Entry 1ARY (X-ray diffraction, 1.90 A resolution); this record covers chain A.

== Chain A ==
Name: Peroxidase
Source organism: 'Arthromyces ramosus'
Notes: EC 1.11.1.7
UniProt: P28313 (PER_ARTRA); residues 1-344 here correspond to UniProt positions 21-364 (UniProt number = residue number + 20)
Chain sequence (344 residues; numbered 1 to 344; the number before each row is that of its first residue):
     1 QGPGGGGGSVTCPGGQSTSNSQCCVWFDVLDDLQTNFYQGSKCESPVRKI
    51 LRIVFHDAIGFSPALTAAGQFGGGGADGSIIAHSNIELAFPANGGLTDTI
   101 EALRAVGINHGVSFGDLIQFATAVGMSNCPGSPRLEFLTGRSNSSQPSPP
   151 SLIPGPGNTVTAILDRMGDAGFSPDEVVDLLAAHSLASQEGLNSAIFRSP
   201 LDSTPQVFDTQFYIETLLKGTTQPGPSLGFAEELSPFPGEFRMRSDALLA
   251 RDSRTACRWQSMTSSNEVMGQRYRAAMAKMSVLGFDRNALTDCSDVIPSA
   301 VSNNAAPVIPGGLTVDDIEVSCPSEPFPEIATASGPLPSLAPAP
Not modelled in the structure: 1-8
Disulfides: Cys-12/Cys-24, Cys-23/Cys-293, Cys-43/Cys-129, Cys-257/Cys-322
Glycans and other covalent adducts: N-acetylglucosamine (NAG) linked to Asn-143
Bound ions: Ca2+ site 1: Asp-57, Gly-75, Asp-77, Ser-79; heme Fe near His-184 (its only coordinating residue here); Ca2+ site 2: Ser-185, Asp-202, Thr-204, Val-207, Asp-209
Residues lining bound ligands: heme (HEM): Arg-48, Lys-49, Leu-51, Arg-52, Phe-55, Pro-154, Gly-155, Pro-156, Ile-163, Leu-180, Leu-181, Ala-183, His-184, Leu-186, Ala-187, Ser-188, Gln-189, Glu-190, Gly-191, Leu-192, Met-243, Ser-245, Leu-249, Tyr-273, Met-277, Met-280
Curated features (UniProtKB/Swiss-Prot):
  - active site: His-56 (Proton acceptor)
  - binding site (Ca(2+)): Asp-57, Gly-75, Asp-77, Ser-79, Ser-185, Asp-202, Thr-204, Val-207, Asp-209
  - binding site (heme b): His-184
  - site: Arg-52 (Transition state stabilizer)
  - modified residue: Gln-1 (Pyrrolidone carboxylic acid)
  - glycosylation: Asn-143 (N-linked (GlcNAc...) (high mannose) asparagine)

== In short ==
Bound to chain A: heme. Covalently linked N-acetylglucosamine: at Asn-143. Asp-57, Gly-75, Asp-77 and Ser-79
form the Ca2+ site 1. Ser-185, Asp-202, Thr-204, Val-207 and Asp-209 form the Ca2+ site 2. UniProt lists
active-site residue His-56, 9 Ca2+-binding residues and heme b-binding residue His-184.
Chain A is Peroxidase ('Arthromyces ramosus'); the structure, Crystal structures of cyanide-and
triiodide-bound forms of arthromyces ramosus peroxidase at different ph values. perturbations of ..., was
determined by X-ray diffraction (same publication as 1ARU, 1ARV, 1ARW and 1ARX).
